PDB entry 8QW6 | X-ray diffraction, 2.20 A resolution | chains H and G of the 4 polymer chains in the assembly

# Chain H
Molecule: Elongin-B
Organism: Homo sapiens
Notes: engineered mutation(s): delta 105-118
UniProtKB: Q15370 (ELOB_HUMAN); numbering as in UniProt (aligned over 1-104)
Sequence (104 residues; row label = number of the first residue in the row):
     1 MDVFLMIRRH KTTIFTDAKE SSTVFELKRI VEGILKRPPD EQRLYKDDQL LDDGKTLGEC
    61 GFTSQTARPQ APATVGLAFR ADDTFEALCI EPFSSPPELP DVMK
Swiss-Prot annotation at these positions:
  - modified residue: Met1 (N-acetylmethionine), Thr84 (Phosphothreonine)

# Chain G
Molecule: Elongin-C
Organism: Homo sapiens
Notes: engineered mutation(s): delta 1-16
UniProtKB: Q15369 (ELOC_HUMAN); residues 17-112 here = UniProt positions 17-112
Sequence (97 residues; row label = number of the first residue in the row):
    16 MMYVKLISSD GHEFIVKREH ALTSGTIKAM LSGPGQFAEN ETNEVNFREI PSHVLSKVCM
    76 YFTYKVRYTN SSTEIPEFPI APEIALELLM AANFLDC
Disordered / not traced: 16, 48-57
Sequence notes: initiating methionine (16)

# Chain H / chain G interface
Residue-residue contacts - 45 pairs, chain H then chain G:
  Phe4(H) with Thr78(G); Arg82(G)
  Met6(H) with Met75(G), hydrophobic
  Lys11(H) with Asp25(G), hydrogen bond (side chain-backbone); Gly26(G); His27(G); Glu28(G), hydrogen bond (backbone-backbone)
  Thr12(H) with Glu28(G); Ile30(G)
  Thr13(H) with Glu28(G), hydrogen bond (backbone-backbone); Phe29(G); Ile30(G), hydrogen bond (backbone-backbone)
  Ile14(H) with Ile30(G)
  Phe15(H) with Phe29(G), hydrophobic; Ile30(G), hydrogen bond (backbone-backbone); Val31(G), hydrophobic; Ser71(G); Cys74(G), hydrophobic; Met75(G), hydrophobic
  Thr16(H) with Tyr18(G), hydrogen bond; Lys32(G)
  Ile34(H) with Tyr18(G); Ile30(G), hydrophobic
  Pro69(H) with Met75(G); Tyr83(G), hydrophobic
  Gln70(H) with Tyr83(G); Pro91(G); Phe93(G); Pro94(G)
  Pro72(H) with Met75(G)
  Glu91(H) with His27(G)
  Pro92(H) with His27(G), hydrogen bond (backbone-side chain)
  Phe93(H) with His27(G); Phe29(G), hydrophobic; Ser67(G); His68(G); Ser71(G)
  Ser94(H) with Asp25(G); Pro66(G); Ser67(G), hydrogen bond (backbone-side chain); His68(G), hydrogen bond (backbone-side chain)
  Ser95(H) with His68(G)
  Pro96(H) with His68(G)
  Pro97(H) with Glu102(G)
  Leu99(H) with Pro97(G)
Other interface residues (no listed pair), chain H (27 interface residues in all): Arg8, His10, Asp17, Ile30, Leu35, Pro100, Met103
Other interface residues (no listed pair), chain G (30 interface residues in all): Lys72, Tyr79, Glu92, Glu98, Ile99, Ala100, Leu101

# Summary
The interface between chain H and chain G involves 27 residues on one side and 30 on the other, with 9
hydrogen bonds. Polar contacts include Lys11(H)-Asp25(G), Thr16(H)-Tyr18(G) and Pro92(H)-His27(G).
Here chain H is Elongin-B and chain G is Elongin-C, both from Homo sapiens. Entry 8QW6 (Crystal Structure of
compound 3 in complex with KRAS G12V C118S GDP and pVHL:ElonginC:ElonginB) was determined by X-ray
diffraction, deposited together with 8QUG, 8QVU and 8QW7.
